Entry 6HJJ (X-ray diffraction, 2.13 A resolution); this record covers chain A.

== Chain A ==
Name: Aurora kinase A
Organism: Homo sapiens
Notes: EC 2.7.11.1
Reference sequence: O14965 (AURKA_HUMAN); residues 122-403 here = UniProt positions 122-403
Amino-acid sequence (285 residues; row label = number of the first residue in the row):
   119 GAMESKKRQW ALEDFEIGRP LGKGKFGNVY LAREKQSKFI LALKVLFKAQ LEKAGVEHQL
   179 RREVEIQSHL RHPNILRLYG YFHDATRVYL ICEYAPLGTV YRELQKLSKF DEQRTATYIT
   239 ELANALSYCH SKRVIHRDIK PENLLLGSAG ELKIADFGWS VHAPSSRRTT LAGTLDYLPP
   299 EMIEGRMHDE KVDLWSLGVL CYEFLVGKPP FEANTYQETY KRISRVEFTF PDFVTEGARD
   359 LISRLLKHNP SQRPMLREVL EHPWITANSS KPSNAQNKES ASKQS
Not modelled in the structure: 119-126, 280-290, 394-403
Construct notes: expression tag (119-121); engineered mutation Cys-210 (Leu in O14965), Ala-290 (Cys in O14965), Ala-393 (Cys in O14965)
Ligand contacts:
  - G7T (N-[4-(4-azanyl-1-propan-2-yl-pyrazolo[3,4-d]pyrimidin-3-yl)-3-methyl-phenyl]-4-[4-fluoranyl-3-(trifluoromethyl)phenyl]-4-oxidanylidene-butanamide): Leu-139, Gly-140, Phe-144, Val-147, Ala-160, Lys-162, Leu-164, Leu-169, Val-174, Gln-177, Leu-178, Glu-181, Leu-194, Leu-208, Cys-210, Glu-211, Tyr-212, Ala-213, Thr-217, Glu-260, Asn-261, Leu-263, Ala-273, Asp-274, Phe-275
  - 2,5,8,11-tetraoxatridecane (PGF): Leu-225, Ser-226, Lys-227, Phe-228, Asp-229, Phe-351
Curated features (UniProtKB/Swiss-Prot):
  - region: His-280 to Leu-289, Gly-291 to Leu-293 (Activation segment)
  - active site: Asp-256 (Proton acceptor)
  - binding site (ATP): Lys-143, Lys-162, Glu-211 to Ala-213, Glu-260, Asn-261, Asp-274
  - modified residue: Thr-287 (Phosphothreonine), Thr-288 (Phosphothreonine), Ser-342 (Phosphoserine)
  - cross-link: Lys-258 (Glycyl lysine isopeptide (Lys-Gly) (interchain with G-Cter in SUMO2))
  - natural variant: Ser-155 (S155R: In a colorectal adenocarcinoma sample), Val-174 (V174M: In a metastatic melanoma sample)
  - mutagenesis: Lys-162 (K162R: Loss of kinase activity), Phe-165 (F165A: Decreases the interaction with phosphatase type 1 isoforms), Gly-198 (G198N: Reduces interaction with TPX2. Reduces kinase activity tenfold. Promotes interaction with the AURKB binding partners INCENP and BIRC5 that are normally not bound by AURKA), Arg-205 (R205A: Reduces ubiquitination and proteasomal degradation), Asp-274 (D274N: Abolishes cilia disassembly and kinase activity), Thr-287 (T287A: No direct effect on catalytic activity; T287E: Enhances interaction with TPX2), Thr-288 (T288A: Reduces cilia disassembly and kinase activity; T288D: Mimics phosphorylation state and increases kinase activity), Tyr-334 (Y334A: Reduces binding to MYCN), Gln-335 (Q335A: Reduces binding to MYCN), Phe-346 (F346A: Decreases the interaction with phosphatase type 1 isoforms)
What the authors report for this chain:
  - binding site for G7T: Cys-210, Glu-211, Ala-213, Ala-273, Phe-275
  - conformationally variable residues (side-chain flip): Asp-274, Phe-275
  - mutagenesis - L210C: decreased catalytic activity

== Summary ==
Bound to chain A: compound G7T and 2,5,8,11-tetraoxatridecane. UniProt lists active-site residue Asp-256, 8
ATP-binding residues and 10 mutagenesis sites. From the paper: a binding site for G7T at Cys-210, Glu-211 and
Ala-213 among others; L210C reduces catalytic activity.
Chain A is Aurora kinase A (Homo sapiens); the structure, Crystal structure of Aurora-A L210C catalytic domain
in complex with ASDO6 ligand, was determined by X-ray diffraction (same publication as 6HJK).
